6QU1 - chains A and D; structure by X-ray diffraction, 3.70 A resolution.

== Chain A ==
Name: Transcription intermediary factor 1-beta
Source organism: Homo sapiens
Notes: EC 2.3.2.27
Reference sequence: Q13263 (TIF1B_HUMAN); the construct lacks a stretch of the UniProt sequence and is renumbered around it, so the offset changes along the chain: 53-137 = UniProt 53-137; 198-202 = UniProt 138-142; 203-434 = UniProt 203-434
Chain sequence (322 residues; numbered 53 to 434; 60 numbers in that range are skipped by the numbering (no residue carries them; nothing is unmodelled there); the number before each row is that of its first residue):
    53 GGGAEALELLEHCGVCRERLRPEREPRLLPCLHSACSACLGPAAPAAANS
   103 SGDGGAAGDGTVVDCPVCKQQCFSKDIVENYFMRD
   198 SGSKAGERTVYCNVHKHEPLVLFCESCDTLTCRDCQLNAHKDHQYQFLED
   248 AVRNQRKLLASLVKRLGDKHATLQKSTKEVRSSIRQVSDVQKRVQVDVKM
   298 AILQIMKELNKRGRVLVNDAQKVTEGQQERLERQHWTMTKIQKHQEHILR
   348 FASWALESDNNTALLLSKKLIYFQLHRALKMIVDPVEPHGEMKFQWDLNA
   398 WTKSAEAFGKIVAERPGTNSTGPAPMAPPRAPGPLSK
Disordered / not traced: 53-58, 95-112, 198-208, 410-434
Metal / ion sites: Zn2+ site 1: Cys65, Cys68, Cys91; Zn2+ site 2: Cys83, His85, Cys117, Cys120; Zn2+ site 3: Cys209, His212, Cys229, Cys232; Zn2+ site 4: Cys221, His237, His240
Reported in the primary citation:
  - mutagenesis - L376A, I379A, V380A: unchanged binding to SWI/SNF-related matrix-associated actin-dependent regulator of chromatin subfamily A containing DEAD/H box 1 (chain D)

== Chain D ==
Name: SWI/SNF-related matrix-associated actin-dependent regulator of chromatin subfamily A containing DEAD/H box 1
Source organism: Homo sapiens
Notes: EC 3.6.4.12
Reference sequence: Q9H4L7 (SMRCD_HUMAN), isoform Q9H4L7-2; residue numbers follow UniProt; this construct covers 151-198
Chain sequence (48 residues; each row starts with the number of its first residue):
   151 LSELEDLKDAKLQTLKELFPQRSDNDLLKLIESTSTMDGAIAAALLMF
Reported in the primary citation:
  - mutagenesis - K161A, K166A, E167A, P170A, Q171A, D188A, A192G, L195A, L196A: unchanged binding to Transcription intermediary factor 1-beta (chain A)

== Chain A / chain D interface ==
Contacting residue pairs (1; chain A residue first):
  Lys121(A) with Pro170(D)
Interface residues without a listed pair, chain A (2 interface residues in all): Cys120
Interface features reported in the paper:
  - interface residues, chain D: Pro170(D)

== Overview ==
2 residues of chain A and 1 residues of chain D are in contact. Cys65(A), Cys68(A) and Cys91(A) coordinate
Zn2+ site 1. The paper reports that K161A, K166A and E167A of chain D, among others, leave binding to
Transcription intermediary factor 1-beta (chain A) unchanged; the interface residue Pro170(D); 12
substitutions were tested in all.
Chain A is Transcription intermediary factor 1-beta and chain D is SWI/SNF-related matrix-associated
actin-dependent regulator of chromatin subfamily A containing DEAD/H box 1, both from Homo sapiens; the
structure, Crystal structure of the KAP1 RBCC domain in complex with the SMARCAD1 CUE1 domain at 3.7 ..., was
determined by X-ray diffraction together with 6H3A from the same study.
